1SES - chains A and B; structure by X-ray diffraction, 2.50 A resolution.

# Chain A (and B)
Name: SERYL-tRNA SYNTHETASE
From: Thermus thermophilus
Notes: EC 6.1.1.11; chain B of this document is another copy of the same molecule, construct and numbering; everything in this record applies to it too
UniProtKB: P34945 (SYS_THET2); residue numbers follow UniProt; this construct covers 1-421
Chain sequence (421 residues; each row starts with the number of its first residue):
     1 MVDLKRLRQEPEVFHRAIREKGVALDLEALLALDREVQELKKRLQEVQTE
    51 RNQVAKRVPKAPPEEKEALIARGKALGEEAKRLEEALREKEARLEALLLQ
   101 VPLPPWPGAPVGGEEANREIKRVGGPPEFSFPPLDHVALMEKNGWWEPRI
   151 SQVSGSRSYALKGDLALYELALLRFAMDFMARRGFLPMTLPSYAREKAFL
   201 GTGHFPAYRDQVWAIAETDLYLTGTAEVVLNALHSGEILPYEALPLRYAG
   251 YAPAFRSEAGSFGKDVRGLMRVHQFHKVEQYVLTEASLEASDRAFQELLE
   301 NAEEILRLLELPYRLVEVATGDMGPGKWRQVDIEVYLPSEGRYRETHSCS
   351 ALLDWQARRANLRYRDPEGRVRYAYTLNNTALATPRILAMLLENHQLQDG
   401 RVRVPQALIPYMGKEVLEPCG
Sequence notes: conflict Tyr208 (Thr in P34945)
Small-molecule neighbours: seryl-hydroxamate-adenosine monophosphate (AHX): Thr225, Glu227, Arg256, Glu258, Met270, Arg271, Val272, Phe275, Lys277, Glu279, Glu345, Thr346, His347, Ser348, Asn378, Asn379, Thr380, Ala383, Arg386
Swiss-Prot annotation at these positions:
  - binding site (L-serine): Thr225 to Glu227, Glu279, Thr380
  - binding site (ATP): Arg256 to Glu258, Val272, Glu345 to Ser348

# Interface between chain A and chain B
Pairs across the interface (108):
  Glu147(A) - Met188(B)
  Glu147(A) - Leu233(B)
  Arg149(A) - Leu233(B)
  Arg149(A) - His234(B)  hydrogen bond
  Arg149(A) - Glu237(B)  salt bridge
  Ile150(A) - Pro191(B)  hydrophobic
  Ile150(A) - Val229(B)  hydrophobic
  Ile150(A) - Leu233(B)
  Ser151(A) - Arg195(B)  hydrogen bond (backbone-side chain)
  Gln152(A) - Arg195(B)  hydrogen bond (backbone-side chain)
  Gln152(A) - Lys197(B)  hydrogen bond (backbone-side chain)
  Val153(A) - Ala194(B)
  Val153(A) - Arg195(B)  hydrogen bond (backbone-backbone)
  Val153(A) - Lys197(B)  hydrogen bond (backbone-side chain)
  Val153(A) - Ala232(B)
  Val153(A) - Leu233(B)  hydrophobic
  Ser154(A) - Pro191(B)
  Ser154(A) - Tyr193(B)  hydrogen bond (side chain-backbone)
  Ser154(A) - Leu220(B)
  Gly155(A) - Arg195(B)
  Arg157(A) - Tyr193(B)  hydrogen bond (backbone-side chain)
  Ser158(A) - Tyr193(B)  hydrogen bond
  Tyr159(A) - Pro191(B)
  Ala160(A) - Thr189(B)
  Leu161(A) - Met188(B)
  Leu161(A) - Thr189(B)  hydrogen bond (backbone-backbone)
  Lys162(A) - Leu186(B)
  Lys162(A) - Pro187(B)
  Lys162(A) - Met188(B)
  Gly163(A) - Pro187(B)  hydrogen bond (backbone-backbone)
  Ala166(A) - Pro187(B)
  Ala166(A) - Met188(B)  hydrophobic
  Ala166(A) - Thr189(B)
  Leu167(A) - Arg174(B)  hydrogen bond (backbone-side chain)
  Leu167(A) - Pro187(B)  hydrophobic
  Glu169(A) - Thr189(B)  hydrogen bond
  Leu170(A) - Met177(B)  hydrophobic
  Leu170(A) - Thr189(B)
  Leu170(A) - Tyr251(B)  hydrophobic
  Ala171(A) - Arg174(B)
  Arg174(A) - Leu167(B)  hydrogen bond (side chain-backbone)
  Arg174(A) - Ala171(B)
  Arg174(A) - Tyr411(B)  hydrogen bond (side chain-backbone)
  Met177(A) - Leu167(B)  hydrophobic
  Met177(A) - Leu170(B)  hydrophobic
  Leu186(A) - Lys162(B)
  Leu186(A) - Gly163(B)
  Leu186(A) - Cys420(B)  hydrophobic
  Pro187(A) - Lys162(B)
  Pro187(A) - Gly163(B)  hydrogen bond (backbone-backbone)
  Pro187(A) - Ala166(B)
  Pro187(A) - Leu167(B)  hydrophobic
  Met188(A) - Leu161(B)
  Met188(A) - Lys162(B)
  Met188(A) - Ala166(B)  hydrophobic
  Thr189(A) - Ala160(B)
  Thr189(A) - Leu161(B)  hydrogen bond (backbone-backbone)
  Thr189(A) - Ala166(B)
  Thr189(A) - Glu169(B)  hydrogen bond
  Leu190(A) - Ala160(B)  hydrophobic
  Pro191(A) - Ile150(B)  hydrophobic
  Pro191(A) - Tyr159(B)
  Pro191(A) - Gln274(B)
  Ser192(A) - Gln274(B)  hydrogen bond
  Tyr193(A) - Ser154(B)  hydrogen bond (backbone-side chain)
  Tyr193(A) - Arg157(B)  hydrogen bond (side chain-backbone)
  Tyr193(A) - Ser158(B)  hydrogen bond
  Tyr193(A) - His273(B)
  Tyr193(A) - Gln274(B)
  Ala194(A) - Val153(B)
  Ala194(A) - Ser154(B)
  Arg195(A) - Ser151(B)  hydrogen bond (side chain-backbone)
  Arg195(A) - Gln152(B)  hydrogen bond (side chain-backbone)
  Arg195(A) - Val153(B)  hydrogen bond (backbone-backbone)
  Arg195(A) - Gly155(B)
  Ala198(A) - Val153(B)  hydrophobic
  Trp213(A) - Ile215(B)  hydrophobic
  Trp213(A) - Thr218(B)
  Trp213(A) - Leu220(B)  hydrophobic
  Ala214(A) - Ile215(B)
  Ala214(A) - Ala216(B)  hydrogen bond (backbone-backbone)
  Ile215(A) - Trp213(B)  hydrophobic
  Ile215(A) - Ala214(B)
  Ala216(A) - Ala214(B)  hydrogen bond (backbone-backbone)
  Ala216(A) - Ala216(B)  hydrophobic
  Thr218(A) - Trp213(B)
  Leu220(A) - Ser154(B)
  Leu220(A) - Trp213(B)  hydrophobic
  Val229(A) - Ile150(B)  hydrophobic
  Ala232(A) - Val153(B)
  Leu233(A) - Glu147(B)
  Leu233(A) - Arg149(B)
  Leu233(A) - Gln152(B)
  His234(A) - Arg149(B)
  Glu237(A) - Arg149(B)  salt bridge
  Tyr251(A) - Leu170(B)  hydrophobic
  Tyr251(A) - Tyr251(B)
  Tyr251(A) - His276(B)
  Pro253(A) - Pro253(B)  hydrophobic
  Phe255(A) - Phe255(B)  hydrophobic
  His273(A) - Tyr193(B)
  Gln274(A) - Pro191(B)
  Gln274(A) - Ser192(B)  hydrogen bond (side chain-backbone)
  Gln274(A) - Tyr193(B)
  His276(A) - Tyr251(B)
  Tyr411(A) - Arg174(B)  hydrogen bond (backbone-side chain)
  Met412(A) - Arg174(B)
  Cys420(A) - Leu186(B)  hydrophobic
Also at the interface, not in a pair above, chain A (57 interface residues in all): Asp178, Arg182, Leu222, Ser235
Also at the interface, not in a pair above, chain B (56 interface residues in all): Asp178, Leu190, Ala198, Leu222, Met412

# In short
Chain A and chain B form an interface of 57 and 56 residues respectively, with 29 hydrogen bonds and 2 salt
bridges. Among the polar pairs are Arg149(A)-Glu237(B), Arg149(A)-His234(B) and Ser151(A)-Arg195(B). Bound to
chain A: seryl-hydroxamate-adenosine monophosphate.
Chain A and chain B are both SERYL-tRNA SYNTHETASE (Thermus thermophilus); the structure, Crystal structures
at 2.5 angstroms resolution of seryl-tRNA synthetase complexed with two different analogues of
seryl-adenylate, was determined by X-ray diffraction (same publication as 1SET).
